PDB entry 8TXM | X-ray diffraction, 3.25 A resolution | chains B and H of the 4 polymer chains in the assembly

== Chain B ==
Protein: Hemagglutinin
Organism: Influenza A virus (strain swl A/California/04/2009 H1N1)
Notes: fragment: HA2 subdomain
UniProtKB: A0A1D5AKA4 (A0A1D5AKA4_9INFA); residues 1-173 here correspond to UniProt positions 322-494 (UniProt number = residue number + 321)
Chain sequence (173 residues; row label = number of the first residue in the row):
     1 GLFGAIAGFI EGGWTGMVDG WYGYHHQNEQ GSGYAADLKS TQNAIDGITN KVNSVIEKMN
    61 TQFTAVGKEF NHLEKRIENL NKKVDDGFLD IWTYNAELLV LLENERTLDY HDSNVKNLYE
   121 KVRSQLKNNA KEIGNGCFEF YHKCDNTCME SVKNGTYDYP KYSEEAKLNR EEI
Disulfides: Cys144-Cys148

== Chain H ==
Protein: GC_w13_B, Fab heavy chain
Organism: Homo sapiens
Notes: antibody fragment or engineered binder
Chain sequence (226 residues; each row starts with the number of its first residue; numbers below 1 keep their minus sign (Ser-1 is residue -1)):
    -1 SQVQLVQSGT EVKKPGSSVK VSCKASGVTF SSYAMSWVRQ APGQGLEWMG GFIPILGTAN
    59 YAQKFQGRLT ITADGLTGTV YMELSRLRSE DTAVYYCARE VTWKGASIGV LGIWGQGTMV
   119 SVSASTKGPS VFPLAPSSKS TSGGTAALGC LVKDYFPEPV TVSWNSGALT SGVHTFPAVL
   179 QSSGLYSLSS VVTVPSSSLG TQTYICNVNH KPSNTKVDKK VEPKSC
Disulfides: Cys21-Cys95, Cys148-Cys204

== Chain B / chain H interface ==
Residue-residue contacts (29; chain B residue first):
  Trp21(B) - Leu54(H)  hydrophobic
  Gln42(B) - Ile106(H)
  Ile45(B) - Ile106(H)  hydrophobic
  Asp46(B) - Ala104(H)
  Asp46(B) - Ser105(H)  hydrogen bond (side chain-backbone)
  Asp46(B) - Ile106(H)  hydrogen bond (side chain-backbone)
  Ile48(B) - Ile53(H)  hydrophobic
  Thr49(B) - Ser30(H)
  Thr49(B) - Ile53(H)
  Thr49(B) - Ala104(H)
  Asn50(B) - Gly103(H)
  Asn50(B) - Ala104(H)  hydrogen bond (side chain-backbone)
  Val52(B) - Ser30(H)
  Asn53(B) - Ser29(H)
  Asn53(B) - Ser30(H)  hydrogen bond (side chain-backbone)
  Asn53(B) - Tyr31(H)
  Ile56(B) - Thr27(H)
  Ile56(B) - Phe28(H)
  Ile56(B) - Leu74(H)  hydrophobic
  Glu57(B) - Val26(H)
  Glu57(B) - Thr27(H)
  Glu57(B) - Phe28(H)
  Glu57(B) - Ser29(H)
  Glu57(B) - Tyr31(H)
  Met59(B) - Phe28(H)
  Asn60(B) - Val26(H)
  Asn60(B) - Thr27(H)  hydrogen bond (side chain-backbone)
  Thr61(B) - Thr27(H)  hydrogen bond
  Thr61(B) - Phe28(H)
Other interface residues (no listed pair), chain H (16 interface residues in all): Gly25, Ile51, Lys102

== In short ==
14 residues of chain B face 16 of chain H across their interface; the contacts include 6 hydrogen bonds. Polar
contacts include Asp46(B)-Ser105(H), Asp46(B)-Ile106(H) and Asn50(B)-Ala104(H).
Chain B is Hemagglutinin (Influenza A virus (strain swl A/California/04/2009 H1N1)) and chain H is GC_w13_B,
Fab heavy chain (Homo sapiens); the structure, Crystal structure of 05.GC.w13.02 Fab in complex with H1 HA
from A/California/04/2009(H1N1), was determined by X-ray diffraction, deposited together with 8TXP, 8TXT, 8TY7
and 8U44.
